Entry 8WFA (electron microscopy, 3.13 A resolution); this record covers chains A and B of the 3 polymer chains in the assembly.

Chain A:
Name: PspCas13b
Organism: Prevotella sp
Amino-acid sequence (1094 residues; numbered 1 to 1094; the number before each row is that of its first residue):
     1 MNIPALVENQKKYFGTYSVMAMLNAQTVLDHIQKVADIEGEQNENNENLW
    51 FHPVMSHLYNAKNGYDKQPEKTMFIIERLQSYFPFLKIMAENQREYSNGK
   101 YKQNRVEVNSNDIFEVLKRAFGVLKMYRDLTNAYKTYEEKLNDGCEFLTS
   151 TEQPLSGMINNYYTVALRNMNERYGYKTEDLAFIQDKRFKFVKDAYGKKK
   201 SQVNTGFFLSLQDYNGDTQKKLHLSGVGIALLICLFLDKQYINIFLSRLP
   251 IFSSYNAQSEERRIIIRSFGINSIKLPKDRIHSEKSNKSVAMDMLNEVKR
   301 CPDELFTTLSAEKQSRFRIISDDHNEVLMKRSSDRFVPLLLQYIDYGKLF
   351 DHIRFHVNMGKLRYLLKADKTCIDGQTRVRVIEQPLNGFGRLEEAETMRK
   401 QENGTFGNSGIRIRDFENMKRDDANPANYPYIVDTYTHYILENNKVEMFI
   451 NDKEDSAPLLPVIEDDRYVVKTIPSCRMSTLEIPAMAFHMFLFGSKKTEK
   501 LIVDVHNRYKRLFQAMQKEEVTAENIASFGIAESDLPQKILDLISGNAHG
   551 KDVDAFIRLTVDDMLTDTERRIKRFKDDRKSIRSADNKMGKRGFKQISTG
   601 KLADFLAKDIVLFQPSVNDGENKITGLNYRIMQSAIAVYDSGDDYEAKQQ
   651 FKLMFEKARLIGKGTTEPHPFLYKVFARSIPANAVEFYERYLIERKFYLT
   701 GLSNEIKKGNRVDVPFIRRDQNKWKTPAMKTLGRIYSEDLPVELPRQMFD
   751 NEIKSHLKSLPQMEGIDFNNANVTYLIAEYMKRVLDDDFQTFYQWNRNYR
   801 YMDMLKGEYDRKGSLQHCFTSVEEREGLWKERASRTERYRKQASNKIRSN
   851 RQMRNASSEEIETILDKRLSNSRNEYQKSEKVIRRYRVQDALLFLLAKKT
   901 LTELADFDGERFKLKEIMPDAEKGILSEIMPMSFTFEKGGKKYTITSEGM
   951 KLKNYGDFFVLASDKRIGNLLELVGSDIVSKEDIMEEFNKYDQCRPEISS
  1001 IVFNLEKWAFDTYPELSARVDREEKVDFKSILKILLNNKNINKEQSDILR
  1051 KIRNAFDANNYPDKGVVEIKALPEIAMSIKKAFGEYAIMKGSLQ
Disordered / not traced: 39-47, 192-200, 278-284, 580-596, 919-1094
Bound ions: Mg2+: Gln747 (shared with G23(B) of chain B)

Chain B:
Molecule: crRNA
Organism: synthetic construct
Sequence (66 nucleotides; row label = number of the first residue in the row; numbers below 1 keep their minus sign (U-29 is residue -29)):
   -29 UCUAAACCAUCCUGCGGCCUCUACUCUGCAGUUGUGGAAGGUCCAGUUUU
    21 GAGGGGCUAUUACAAC
Disordered / not traced: -29 to -21
Bound ions: Mg2+: G23 (shared with Gln747(A) of chain A)

How chain A and chain B interact:
Pairs across the interface (129; chain A residue first):
  Lys239(A) - C-15(B)  sugar contact
  Gln240(A) - G-16(B)  base contact
  Gln240(A) - C-15(B)  sugar contact
  Asn243(A) - G-16(B)  hydrogen bond to the sugar
  Lys285(A) - C-12(B)  phosphate contact
  Lys285(A) - C-11(B)  salt bridge to the phosphate
  Asp293(A) - C-12(B)  sugar contact
  Asp293(A) - C-11(B)  sugar contact
  Arg300(A) - U-10(B)  hydrogen bond to the sugar
  Ser332(A) - U-10(B)  hydrogen bond to the phosphate
  Ser332(A) - C-9(B)  hydrogen bond to the phosphate
  Arg335(A) - C-11(B)  sugar contact
  Arg335(A) - U-10(B)  salt bridge to the phosphate
  His356(A) - A32(B)  phosphate contact
  His356(A) - C33(B)  salt bridge to the phosphate
  Arg363(A) - G-2(B)  hydrogen bond to the phosphate
  Arg363(A) - C-1(B)  salt bridge to the phosphate
  Val381(A) - C-1(B)  phosphate contact
  Glu383(A) - G-2(B)  hydrogen bond to the sugar
  Glu383(A) - C-1(B)  sugar contact
  Asn387(A) - C33(B)  hydrogen bond to the phosphate
  Met419(A) - C-4(B)  sugar contact
  Met419(A) - U-3(B)  sugar contact
  Arg421(A) - U-3(B)  salt bridge to the phosphate
  Arg421(A) - G-2(B)  phosphate contact
  Asp422(A) - G-2(B)  hydrogen bond to the phosphate
  Ile440(A) - A32(B)  phosphate contact
  Glu442(A) - U31(B)  hydrogen bond to the sugar
  Asn443(A) - G10(B)  hydrogen bond to the sugar
  Asn443(A) - U30(B)  hydrogen bond to the base
  Asn443(A) - U31(B)  hydrogen bond to the base
  Asn444(A) - G10(B)  hydrogen bond to the sugar
  Asn444(A) - G11(B)  sugar contact
  Lys445(A) - A9(B)  hydrogen bond to the base
  Lys445(A) - G10(B)  sugar contact
  Lys445(A) - U31(B)  hydrogen bond to the base
  Glu447(A) - U31(B)  hydrogen bond to the sugar
  Glu447(A) - A32(B)  sugar contact
  Tyr468(A) - A35(B)  phosphate contact
  Tyr468(A) - C36(B)  hydrogen bond to the phosphate
  Val469(A) - A34(B)  phosphate contact
  Lys471(A) - C33(B)  phosphate contact
  Lys471(A) - A34(B)  salt bridge to the phosphate
  Ile473(A) - C33(B)  sugar contact
  Pro474(A) - A32(B)  sugar contact
  Arg477(A) - U31(B)  base contact
  Arg477(A) - A32(B)  hydrogen bond to the sugar
  Ser479(A) - A9(B)  phosphate contact
  Ser479(A) - G10(B)  hydrogen bond to the phosphate
  Leu481(A) - G10(B)  phosphate contact
  Leu481(A) - G21(B)  base contact
  Tyr509(A) - A8(B)  base contact
  Phe513(A) - A8(B)  base contact
  Asp535(A) - A8(B)  sugar contact
  Leu536(A) - A8(B)  sugar contact
  Pro537(A) - A8(B)  sugar contact
  Gln538(A) - A8(B)  hydrogen bond to the phosphate
  Lys539(A) - G6(B)  salt bridge to the phosphate
  Lys539(A) - G7(B)  salt bridge to the phosphate
  Lys551(A) - G7(B)  hydrogen bond to the base
  Lys551(A) - U28(B)  salt bridge to the phosphate
  Phe556(A) - U28(B)  phosphate contact
  Val611(A) - G1(B)  phosphate contact
  Val611(A) - U2(B)  phosphate contact
  Ser616(A) - U3(B)  sugar contact
  Asp619(A) - U3(B)  sugar contact
  Gly620(A) - U2(B)  hydrogen bond to the sugar
  Gly620(A) - U3(B)  sugar contact
  Glu621(A) - C36(B)  sugar contact
  Lys623(A) - U2(B)  phosphate contact
  Lys623(A) - U3(B)  salt bridge to the phosphate
  Ile624(A) - G1(B)  hydrogen bond to the sugar
  Thr625(A) - G1(B)  base contact
  Gly626(A) - G1(B)  sugar contact
  Tyr629(A) - G1(B)  sugar contact
  Arg718(A) - U3(B)  salt bridge to the phosphate
  Arg718(A) - G4(B)  salt bridge to the phosphate
  Gln721(A) - G4(B)  phosphate contact
  Gln721(A) - U5(B)  hydrogen bond to the phosphate
  Asn722(A) - U5(B)  hydrogen bond to the phosphate
  Asn722(A) - G6(B)  hydrogen bond to the phosphate
  Lys723(A) - G7(B)  hydrogen bond to the base
  Ile735(A) - U5(B)  sugar contact
  Tyr736(A) - G7(B)  hydrogen bond to the phosphate
  Tyr736(A) - A8(B)  base contact
  Leu740(A) - U5(B)  base contact
  Leu740(A) - G6(B)  sugar contact
  Glu743(A) - A8(B)  hydrogen bond to the base
  Glu743(A) - A9(B)  hydrogen bond to the sugar
  Pro745(A) - A8(B)  sugar contact
  Arg746(A) - A9(B)  sugar contact
  Arg746(A) - G10(B)  salt bridge to the phosphate
  Arg746(A) - G21(B)  hydrogen bond to the sugar
  Arg746(A) - A22(B)  salt bridge to the phosphate
  Gln747(A) - A22(B)  hydrogen bond to the phosphate
  Gln747(A) - G23(B)  phosphate contact
  Asn770(A) - U20(B)  hydrogen bond to the base
  Ala771(A) - U20(B)  base contact
  Asn772(A) - U20(B)  hydrogen bond to the phosphate
  Asn772(A) - G21(B)  hydrogen bond to the phosphate
  Asn772(A) - A22(B)  hydrogen bond to the sugar
  Val773(A) - A22(B)  phosphate contact
  Thr774(A) - G21(B)  phosphate contact
  Thr774(A) - A22(B)  hydrogen bond to the phosphate
  Tyr775(A) - U20(B)  stacking on the base
  Val822(A) - U19(B)  base contact
  Arg825(A) - U19(B)  hydrogen bond to the base
  Glu826(A) - U19(B)  sugar contact
  Trp829(A) - U17(B)  base contact
  Trp829(A) - U18(B)  base contact
  Arg832(A) - U17(B)  salt bridge to the phosphate
  Ser870(A) - C14(B)  hydrogen bond to the phosphate
  Arg873(A) - C14(B)  salt bridge to the phosphate
  Asn874(A) - C13(B)  hydrogen bond to the phosphate
  Asn874(A) - C14(B)  hydrogen bond to the phosphate
  Tyr876(A) - U19(B)  hydrogen bond to the base
  Gln877(A) - U17(B)  hydrogen bond to the base
  Gln877(A) - U18(B)  hydrogen bond to the base
  Lys878(A) - U12(B)  salt bridge to the phosphate
  Glu880(A) - U19(B)  hydrogen bond to the base
  Lys881(A) - U18(B)  hydrogen bond to the base
  Lys881(A) - G21(B)  salt bridge to the phosphate
  Lys881(A) - A22(B)  hydrogen bond to the base
  Val882(A) - G21(B)  base contact
  Arg884(A) - U18(B)  base contact
  Arg884(A) - U19(B)  hydrogen bond to the base
  Arg884(A) - G21(B)  salt bridge to the phosphate
  Arg885(A) - G21(B)  hydrogen bond to the base
  Arg887(A) - U20(B)  salt bridge to the phosphate
Also at the interface, not in a pair above, chain A (95 interface residues in all): Arg263, Ser289, Arg380, Arg467, Val470, Thr472, Ser534, Leu627, Asp720, Leu732, Val742, Leu744
Also at the interface, not in a pair above, chain B (43 interface residues in all): A0, A15, G16, A29

Summary:
The interface between chain A and chain B involves 95 residues on one side and 43 on the other; the contacts
include 49 hydrogen bonds, 20 salt bridges and 1 aromatic stacking contact. Among the polar pairs are
Asn443(A)-U30(B), Asn443(A)-U31(B) and Lys445(A)-A9(B).
Chain A is PspCas13b (Prevotella sp) and chain B is crRNA (synthetic construct); the structure, Cryo-EM
structure of the PspCas13b-crRNA-target RNA complex (State 2), was determined by electron microscopy,
deposited together with 8WF9 and 8WFB.
